6MI7 - chains G and C of the 5 polymer chains in the assembly; structure by electron microscopy, 4.20 A resolution (low resolution: residue-level contacts below are approximate; hydrogen-bond / salt-bridge calls are withheld).

Chain G:
Protein: Lipopolysaccharide export system permease protein LptG
Organism: Escherichia coli (strain K12)
Reference sequence: P0ADC6 (LPTG_ECOLI); residues 1-360 here = UniProt positions 1-360
Sequence (360 residues; numbered 1 to 360; the number before each row is that of its first residue):
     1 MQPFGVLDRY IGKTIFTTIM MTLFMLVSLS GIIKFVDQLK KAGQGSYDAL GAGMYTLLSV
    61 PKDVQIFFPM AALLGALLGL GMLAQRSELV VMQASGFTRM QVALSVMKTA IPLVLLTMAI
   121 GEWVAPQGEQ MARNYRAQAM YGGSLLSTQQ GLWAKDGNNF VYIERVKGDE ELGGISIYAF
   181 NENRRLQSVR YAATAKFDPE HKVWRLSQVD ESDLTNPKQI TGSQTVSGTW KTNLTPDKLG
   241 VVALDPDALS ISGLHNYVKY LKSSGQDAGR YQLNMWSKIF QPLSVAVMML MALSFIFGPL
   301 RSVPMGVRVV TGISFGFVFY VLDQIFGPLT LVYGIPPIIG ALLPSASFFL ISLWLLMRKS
Disordered / not traced: 1-5, 40-50, 139-245, 261-267

Chain C:
Protein: Lipopolysaccharide export system protein LptC
Organism: Escherichia coli (strain K12)
Reference sequence: P0ADV9 (LPTC_ECOLI); residue numbers follow UniProt; this construct covers 1-191
Sequence (208 residues; numbered -16 to 191; the number before each row is that of its first residue; numbers below 1 keep their minus sign (Met-16 is residue -16)):
   -16 MWSHPQFEKE NLYFQGGMSK ARRWVIIVLS LAVLVMIGIN MAEKDDTAQV VVNNNDPTYK
    44 SEHTDTLVYN PEGALSYRLI AQHVEYYSDQ AVSWFTQPVL TTFDKDKIPT WSVKADKAKL
   104 TNDRMLYLYG HVEVNALVPD SQLRRITTDN AQINLVTQDV TSEDLVTLYG TTFNSSGLKM
   164 RGNLRSKNAE LIEKVRTSYE IQNKQTQP
Disordered / not traced: -16 to 0, 25-191
Differences from the reference sequence: expression tag (-16 to 0)
Residues lining bound ligands: phosphatidylglycerol (PGT; (1S)-2-{[{[(2R)-2,3-dihydroxypropyl]oxy}(hydroxy)phosphoryl]oxy}-1-[(palmitoyloxy)methyl]ethyl stearate): Ser2, Ala4, Arg5, Val8, Val11, Leu12
UniProt features mapped onto this chain:
  - mutagenesis: Gly56 (G56V: Impairs LPS transport. Does not abolish interaction with LptA), Gly153 (G153R: Impairs LPS transport. Fails to interact with LptA), Lys177 to Pro191 (Fails to interact with LptA)

How chain G and chain C interact:
Contacting residue pairs (9):
  Leu29(G) - Leu17(C)
  Ile32(G) - Leu14(C)
  Ile32(G) - Leu17(C)
  Ile33(G) - Leu17(C)
  Ile33(G) - Ile20(C)
  Phe35(G) - Gly21(C)
  Val36(G) - Gly21(C)
  Val36(G) - Met24(C)
  Leu39(G) - Ile22(C)

In short:
Chain G and chain C each contribute 6 residues to their interface. Bound to chain C: phosphatidylglycerol.
Curated annotation (UniProt) lists 2 mutagenesis sites on chain C.
Here chain G is Lipopolysaccharide export system permease protein LptG and chain C is Lipopolysaccharide
export system protein LptC, both from Escherichia coli (strain K12). Entry 6MI7 (Nucleotide-free Cryo-EM
Structure of E.coli LptB2FGC) was determined by electron microscopy, deposited together with 6MHU, 6MHZ and
6MI8.
